Entry 4A93 (X-ray diffraction, 3.40 A resolution); this record covers chains B and T of the 15 polymer chains in the assembly.

== Chain B ==
Name: DNA-directed RNA polymerase II subunit RPB2
Source organism: Saccharomyces cerevisiae
Notes: EC 2.7.7.6
UniProt: P08518 (RPB2_YEAST); numbering as in UniProt (aligned over 1-1224)
Chain sequence (1224 residues; numbered 1 to 1224; the number before each row is that of its first residue):
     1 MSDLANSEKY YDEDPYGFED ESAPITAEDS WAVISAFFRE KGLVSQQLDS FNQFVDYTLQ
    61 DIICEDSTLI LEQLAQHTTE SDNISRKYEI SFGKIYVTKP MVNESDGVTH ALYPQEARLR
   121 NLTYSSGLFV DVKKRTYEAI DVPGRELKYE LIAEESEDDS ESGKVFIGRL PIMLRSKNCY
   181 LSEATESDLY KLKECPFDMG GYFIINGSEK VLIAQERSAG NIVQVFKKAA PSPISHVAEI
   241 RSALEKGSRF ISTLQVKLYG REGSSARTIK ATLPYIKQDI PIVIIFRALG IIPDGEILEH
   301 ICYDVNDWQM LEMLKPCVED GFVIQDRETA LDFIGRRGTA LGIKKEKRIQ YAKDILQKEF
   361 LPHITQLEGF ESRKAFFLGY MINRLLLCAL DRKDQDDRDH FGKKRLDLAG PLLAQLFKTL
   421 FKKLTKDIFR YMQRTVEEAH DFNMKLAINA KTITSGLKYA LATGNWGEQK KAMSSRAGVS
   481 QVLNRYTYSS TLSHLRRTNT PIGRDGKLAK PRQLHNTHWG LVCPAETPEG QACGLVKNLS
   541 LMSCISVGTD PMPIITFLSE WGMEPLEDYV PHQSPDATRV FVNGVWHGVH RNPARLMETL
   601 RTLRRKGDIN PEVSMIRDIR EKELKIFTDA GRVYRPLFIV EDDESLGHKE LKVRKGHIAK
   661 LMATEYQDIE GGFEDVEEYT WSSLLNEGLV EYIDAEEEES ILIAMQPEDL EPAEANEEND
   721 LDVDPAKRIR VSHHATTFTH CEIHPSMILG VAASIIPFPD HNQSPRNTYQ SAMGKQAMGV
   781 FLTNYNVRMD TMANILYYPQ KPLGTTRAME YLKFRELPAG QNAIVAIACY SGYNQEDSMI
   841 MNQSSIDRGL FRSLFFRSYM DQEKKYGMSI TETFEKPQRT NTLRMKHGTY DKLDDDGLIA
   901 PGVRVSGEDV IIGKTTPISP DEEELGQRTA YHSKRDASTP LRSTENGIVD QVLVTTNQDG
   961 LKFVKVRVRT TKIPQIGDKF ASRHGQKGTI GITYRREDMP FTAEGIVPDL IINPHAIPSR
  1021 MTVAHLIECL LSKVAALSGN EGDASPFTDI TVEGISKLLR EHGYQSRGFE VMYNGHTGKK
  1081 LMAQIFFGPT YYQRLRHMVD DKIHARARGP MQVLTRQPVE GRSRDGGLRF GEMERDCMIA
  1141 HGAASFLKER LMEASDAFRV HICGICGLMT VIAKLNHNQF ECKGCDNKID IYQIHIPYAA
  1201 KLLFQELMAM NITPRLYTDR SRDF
Disordered / not traced: 1-19, 71-89, 135-163, 438-445, 503-508, 669-677, 716-721, 920-932, 934-935
Metal / ion sites: Zn2+: Cys-1163, Cys-1166, Cys-1182, Cys-1185

== Chain T ==
Molecule: 25-nt DNA strand
Sequence (25 nucleotides; numbered 5 to 29; the number before each row is that of its first residue):
     5 AGCTCAAGTA CTXTTCCUGG TCATT
Disordered / not traced: 28-29
Modified / non-standard residues: TT ([(1r,3r,4s,9r,10s,12r,15as,15br,18br,18cs)-10-hydroxy-15a,15b-dimethyl-13,15,16,18-tetraoxohexadecahydro-8H-9,12-epoxy-1,4-methano-2,5,7-trioxa-12a,14,17,18a-tetraazacyclohexadeca[1,2,3,4-def]biphenylen-3-yl]methyl dihydrogen phosphate) at position 17; BRU (5-bromo-2'-deoxyuridine-5'-monophosphate) at position 22

== Interface between chain B and chain T ==
Pairs across the interface - 18 pairs, chain B then chain T:
  Ser-208(B) / DG24(T)  phosphate contact
  Pro-231(B) / DA10(T)  sugar contact
  Ser-232(B) / DA11(T)  hydrogen bond to the phosphate
  Pro-233(B) / DA10(T)  phosphate contact
  Pro-233(B) / DA11(T)  phosphate contact
  Thr-463(B) / DT25(T)  sugar contact
  Lys-470(B) / DC26(T)  salt bridge to the phosphate
  Val-482(B) / DG24(T)  phosphate contact
  Gln-531(B) / TT_17(T)  base contact
  Gln-531(B) / DT18(T)  hydrogen bond to the base
  Thr-791(B) / DG23(T)  phosphate contact
  Met-792(B) / BRU_22(T)  phosphate contact
  Met-792(B) / DG23(T)  phosphate contact
  Arg-942(B) / BRU_22(T)  salt bridge to the phosphate
  Gly-1121(B) / DC21(T)  phosphate contact
  Arg-1122(B) / DC21(T)  hydrogen bond to the phosphate
  Ser-1123(B) / BRU_22(T)  hydrogen bond to the phosphate
  Arg-1129(B) / DC20(T)  phosphate contact
Also at the interface, not in a pair above, chain B (19 interface residues in all): Lys-210, Ala-462, Leu-1128, Met-1133
Also at the interface, not in a pair above, chain T (12 interface residues in all): DT19

== In short ==
19 residues of chain B face 12 of chain T across their interface; the contacts include 4 hydrogen bonds and 2
salt bridges. Polar contacts include Gln-531(B)/DT18(T), Ser-232(B)/DA11(T) and Arg-1122(B)/DC21(T).
Cys-1163(B), Cys-1166(B), Cys-1182(B) and Cys-1185(B) form the Zn2+ site.
Chain B is DNA-directed RNA polymerase II subunit RPB2 (Saccharomyces cerevisiae) and chain T is a 25-nt DNA
strand; the structure, RNA Polymerase II elongation complex containing a CPD Lesion, was determined by X-ray
diffraction.
